8P70 - chains H and J of the 3 polymer chains in the assembly; structure by electron microscopy, 2.00 A resolution.

# Chain H
Molecule: CDK-activating kinase assembly factor MAT1
From: Homo sapiens
Reference sequence: P51948 (MAT1_HUMAN), isoform P51948-1; residue numbers follow UniProt; this construct covers 220-309
Sequence (93 residues; each row starts with the number of its first residue):
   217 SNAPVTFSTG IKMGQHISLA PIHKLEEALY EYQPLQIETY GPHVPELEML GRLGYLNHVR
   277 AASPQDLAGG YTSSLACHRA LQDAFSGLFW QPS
Unresolved in the structure: 217-243, 309
Construct notes: expression tag (217-219)

# Chain J
Molecule: Cyclin-dependent kinase 7
From: Homo sapiens
Notes: EC 2.7.11.22, 2.7.11.23
Reference sequence: P50613 (CDK7_HUMAN); residues 1-346 here = UniProt positions 1-346
Sequence (349 residues; each row starts with the number of its first residue; numbers below 1 keep their minus sign (Ser-2 is residue -2)):
    -2 SNAMALDVKS RAKRYEKLDF LGEGQFATVY KARDKNTNQI VAIKKIKLGH RSEAKDGINR
    58 TALREIKLLQ ELSHPNIIGL LDAFGHKSNI SLVFDFMETD LEVIIKDNSL VLTPSHIKAY
   118 MLMTLQGLEY LHQHWILHRD LKPNNLLLDE NGVLKLADFG LAKSFGSPNR AYTHQVVTRW
   178 YRAPELLFGA RMYGVGVDMW AVGCILAELL LRVPFLPGDS DLDQLTRIFE TLGTPTEEQW
   238 PDMCSLPDYV TFKSFPGIPL HHIFSAAGDD LLDLIQGLFL FNPCARITAT QALKMKYFSN
   298 RPGPTPGCQL PRPNCPVETL KEQSNPALAI KRKRTEALEQ GGLPKKLIF
Unresolved in the structure: -2 to 9, 31-36, 43-51, 311-346
Construct notes: expression tag (-2 to 0)
Residues lining bound ligands: ICEC0510-S (X4Q; N7-(phenylmethyl)-3-propan-2-yl-N5-[(3S)-pyrrolidin-3-yl]pyrazolo[1,5-a]pyrimidine-5,7-diamine): Leu18, Gly19, Val26, Ala39, Lys41, Ile75, Phe91, Asp92, Phe93, Met94, Glu95, Thr96, Asp97, Val100, Leu144, Ala154
Swiss-Prot annotation at these positions:
  - active site: Asp137 (Proton acceptor)
  - binding site (ATP): Leu18 to Val26, Lys41
  - modified residue: Ala2 (N-acetylalanine), Ser7 (Phosphoserine), Ser164 (Phosphoserine), Thr170 (Phosphothreonine), Ser321 (Phosphoserine)
  - mutagenesis: Lys41 (K41A: Total loss of activity; K41M: No effect on interaction with HINT1), Phe91 (F91G: Enhanced capacity to bind ATP analogs), Ser164 (S164A: No mitotic repression of transcriptional activity of the reconstituted TFIIH complex), Thr170 (T170A: Total loss of activity. Total loss of transcriptional activity of the reconstituted TFIIH complex; T170E: No effect on interaction with HINT1)
What the authors report for this chain:
  - binding site for ICEC0510-S: Met94

# How chain H and chain J interact
Contacting residue pairs (45):
  Ala244(H) - Gly300(J)
  Ala244(H) - Pro301(J)
  Leu245(H) - Ser296(J)
  Leu245(H) - Arg298(J)
  Leu245(H) - Gly300(J)
  Tyr246(H) - Leu119(J)  hydrophobic
  Tyr246(H) - Gln123(J)
  Tyr246(H) - Leu290(J)
  Tyr246(H) - Phe295(J)
  Tyr246(H) - Ser296(J)
  Tyr248(H) - Glu126(J)  hydrogen bond
  Tyr248(H) - Thr287(J)
  Tyr248(H) - Leu290(J)  hydrophobic
  Tyr248(H) - Lys291(J)
  Leu251(H) - Glu126(J)
  Leu251(H) - Gln130(J)
  Ile253(H) - His131(J)
  Arg276(H) - Pro165(J)
  Pro280(H) - Asp239(J)
  Pro280(H) - Ser242(J)
  Gln281(H) - Ser242(J)  hydrogen bond (side chain-backbone)
  Leu283(H) - Cys281(J)
  Ala284(H) - Trp237(J)  hydrogen bond (backbone-side chain)
  Ala284(H) - Asp239(J)
  Ala284(H) - Leu243(J)  hydrophobic
  Ala284(H) - Pro280(J)
  Gly285(H) - Met189(J)
  Gly285(H) - Tyr190(J)
  Gly285(H) - Gly191(J)
  Gly285(H) - Pro280(J)
  Gly286(H) - Gly191(J)
  Gly286(H) - Pro280(J)
  Gly286(H) - Cys281(J)
  Tyr287(H) - Gly163(J)  hydrogen bond (side chain-backbone)
  Tyr287(H) - Ser164(J)
  Tyr287(H) - Pro165(J)
  Thr288(H) - Cys281(J)
  Leu291(H) - Trp132(J)
  Ala292(H) - Gly163(J)
  His294(H) - Trp132(J)
  Arg295(H) - Trp132(J)
  Arg295(H) - Ser161(J)
  Arg295(H) - Phe162(J)
  Arg295(H) - Ser164(J)
  Gln298(H) - Trp132(J)  hydrogen bond
Interface residues without a listed pair, chain H (21 interface residues in all): Asp282
Interface residues without a listed pair, chain J (35 interface residues in all): Tyr127, Glu182, Ala187, Met240, Pro244, Asn297, Pro299

# Overview
Chain H and chain J form an interface of 21 and 35 residues respectively; the contacts include 5 hydrogen
bonds. Among the polar pairs are Tyr248(H)-Glu126(J), Gln281(H)-Ser242(J) and Ala284(H)-Trp237(J). Bound to
chain J: ICEC0510-S. The paper reports a binding site for ICEC0510-S at Met94(J).
Here chain H is CDK-activating kinase assembly factor MAT1 and chain J is Cyclin-dependent kinase 7, both from
Homo sapiens. Entry 8P70 (Cryo-EM structure of CAK in complex with inhibitor ICEC0510-S) was determined by
electron microscopy together with 8ORM, 8P6V, 8P6W, 8P6X, 8P6Y, 8P6Z and 11 further entries from the same
study.
